PDB entry 6W18 | electron microscopy, 4.20 A resolution (low resolution: residue-level contacts below are approximate; hydrogen-bond / salt-bridge calls are withheld) | chains C and F of the 7 polymer chains in the assembly

== Chain C ==
Name: Actin-related protein 2/3 complex subunit 1
Source organism: Schizosaccharomyces pombe (strain 972 / ATCC 24843)
Reference sequence: P78774 (ARPC1_SCHPO); numbering as in UniProt (aligned over 1-377)
Amino-acid sequence (377 residues; each row starts with the number of its first residue):
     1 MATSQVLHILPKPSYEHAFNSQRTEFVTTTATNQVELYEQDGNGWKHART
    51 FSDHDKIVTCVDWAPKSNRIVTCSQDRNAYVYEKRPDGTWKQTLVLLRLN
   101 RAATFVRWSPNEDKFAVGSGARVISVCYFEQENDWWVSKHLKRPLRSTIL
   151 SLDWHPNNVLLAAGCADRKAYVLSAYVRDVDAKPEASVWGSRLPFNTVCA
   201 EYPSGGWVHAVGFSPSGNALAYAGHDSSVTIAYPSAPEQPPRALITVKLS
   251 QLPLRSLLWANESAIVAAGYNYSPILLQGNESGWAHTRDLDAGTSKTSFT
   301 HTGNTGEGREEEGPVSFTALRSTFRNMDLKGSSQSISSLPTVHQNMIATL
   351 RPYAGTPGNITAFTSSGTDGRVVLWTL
Disordered / not traced: 1, 295-337

== Chain F ==
Name: Actin-related protein 2/3 complex subunit 4
Source organism: Schizosaccharomyces pombe (strain 972 / ATCC 24843)
Reference sequence: Q92352 (ARPC4_SCHPO); numbering as in UniProt (aligned over 1-168)
Amino-acid sequence (168 residues; each row starts with the number of its first residue):
     1 MSNTLRPYLNAVRSTLTASLALEEFSSEIVERQSQPEVEVGRSPEILLKP
    51 LVVSRNEQEQCLIESSVNSVRFSIRIKQVDEIERILVRKFMQFLMGRAES
   101 FFILRRKPVQGYDISFLITNYHTEEMLKHKLVDFIIEFMEEVDAEISEMK
   151 LFLNGRARLVAETYLSCF
Disordered / not traced: 1-2

== How chain C and chain F interact ==
Residue-residue contacts - 22 pairs, chain C then chain F:
  Pro13(C) with Glu124(F)
  Tyr15(C) with Glu124(F)
  Ile57(C) with Glu24(F)
  Gln75(C) with Glu24(F); Arg32(F)
  Asp76(C) with Arg32(F)
  Arg77(C) with Glu31(F); Arg32(F)
  Asn100(C) with Glu31(F)
  Arg101(C) with Ser27(F); Glu28(F); Ile29(F); Glu31(F)
  Trp207(C) with Glu45(F); Ile46(F)
  His225(C) with Ala21(F)
  Arg255(C) with Glu23(F)
  Tyr270(C) with Ala21(F)
  Tyr272(C) with Lys128(F)
  Leu339(C) with His129(F)
  Asn345(C) with Leu127(F)
  Thr368(C) with Glu124(F)
Other interface residues (no listed pair), chain C (24 interface residues in all): Lys56, Ala102, Gly120, Thr148, Leu252, Ser338, Gln344, Met346
Other interface residues (no listed pair), chain F (20 interface residues in all): Thr17, Leu22, Phe25, Ser26, Val30, Leu48

== Summary ==
Chain C and chain F form an interface of 24 and 20 residues respectively.
Chain C is Actin-related protein 2/3 complex subunit 1 and chain F is Actin-related protein 2/3 complex
subunit 4, both from Schizosaccharomyces pombe (strain 972 / ATCC 24843); the structure, Structure of S. pombe
Arp2/3 complex in inactive state, was determined by electron microscopy.
